PDB entry 3REL | X-ray diffraction, 2.70 A resolution | chains F and J of the 10 polymer chains in the assembly

== Chain F ==
Protein: Histone H4
From: Xenopus laevis
UniProt: P62799 (H4_XENLA); residues 1-102 here correspond to UniProt positions 2-103 (UniProt number = residue number + 1)
Sequence (102 residues; row label = number of the first residue in the row):
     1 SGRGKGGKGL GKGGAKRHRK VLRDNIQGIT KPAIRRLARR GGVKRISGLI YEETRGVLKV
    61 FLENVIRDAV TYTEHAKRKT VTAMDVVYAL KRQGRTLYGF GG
Disordered / not traced: 1-24
Curated features (UniProtKB/Swiss-Prot):
  - DNA-binding region: Lys16 to Lys20
  - modified residue: Ser1 (N-acetylserine), Arg3 (Asymmetric dimethylarginine), Lys5 (N6-(2-hydroxyisobutyryl)lysine), Lys8 (N6-(2-hydroxyisobutyryl)lysine), Lys12 (N6-(2-hydroxyisobutyryl)lysine), Lys16 (N6-(2-hydroxyisobutyryl)lysine), Lys20 (N6,N6,N6-trimethyllysine), Lys31 (N6-(2-hydroxyisobutyryl)lysine), Lys44 (N6-(2-hydroxyisobutyryl)lysine), Ser47 (Phosphoserine), Tyr51 (Phosphotyrosine), Lys59 (N6-(2-hydroxyisobutyryl)lysine), Lys77 (N6-(2-hydroxyisobutyryl)lysine), Lys79 (N6-(2-hydroxyisobutyryl)lysine), Tyr88 (Phosphotyrosine), Lys91 (N6-(2-hydroxyisobutyryl)lysine)
  - cross-link (Glycyl lysine isopeptide (Lys-Gly)): Lys31 (interchain with G-Cter in UFM1), Lys91 (interchain with G-Cter in ubiquitin)

== Chain J ==
Molecule: 146-nt DNA strand
Sequence (146 nucleotides; each row starts with the number of its first residue; numbers below 1 keep their minus sign (DA-73 is residue -73)):
   -73 ATCTCCAAAT ATCCCTTGCG GATCGTAGAA AAAGTGTGTC AAACTGCGCT ATCAAAGGGA
   -13 AACTTCAACT GAATTCAGTT GAAGTTTCCC TTTGATAGCG CAGTTTGACA CACTTTTTCT
    47 ACGATCCGCA AGGGATATTT GGAGAT

== How chain F and chain J interact ==
Residue-residue contacts - 6 pairs, chain F then chain J:
  Thr30(F) - DA-13(J)  phosphate contact
  Thr30(F) - DA-12(J)  phosphate contact
  Pro32(F) - DA-13(J)  phosphate contact
  Pro32(F) - DA-12(J)  phosphate contact
  Arg36(F) - DA-13(J)  salt bridge to the phosphate
  Arg45(F) - DT-4(J)  sugar contact
Other interface residues (no listed pair), chain F (5 interface residues in all): Lys31
Other interface residues (no listed pair), chain J (4 interface residues in all): DG-3

== In short ==
The interface between chain F and chain J involves 5 residues on one side and 4 on the other, with 1 salt
bridge. The salt-bridged pair is Arg36(F)-DA-13(J). From UniProt: a DNA-binding region on chain F.
Chain F is Histone H4 (Xenopus laevis) and chain J is a 146-nt DNA strand; the structure, 2.7 Angstrom Crystal
Structure of the Nucleosome Core Particle Assembled with a 146 bp Alpha-Satellite DNA ..., was determined by
X-ray diffraction (same publication as 3REH, 3REI, 3REJ and 3REK).
